6F7I - chains A and B; structure by X-ray diffraction, 2.43 A resolution.

[Chain A (and B)]
Protein: Mucosa-associated lymphoid tissue lymphoma translocation protein 1
From: Homo sapiens
Notes: EC 3.4.22.-; chain B of this document is another copy of the same molecule, construct and numbering; everything in this record applies to it too
Reference sequence: Q9UDY8 (MALT1_HUMAN); residue numbers follow UniProt; this construct covers 329-728
Sequence (404 residues; numbered 325 to 728; the number before each row is that of its first residue):
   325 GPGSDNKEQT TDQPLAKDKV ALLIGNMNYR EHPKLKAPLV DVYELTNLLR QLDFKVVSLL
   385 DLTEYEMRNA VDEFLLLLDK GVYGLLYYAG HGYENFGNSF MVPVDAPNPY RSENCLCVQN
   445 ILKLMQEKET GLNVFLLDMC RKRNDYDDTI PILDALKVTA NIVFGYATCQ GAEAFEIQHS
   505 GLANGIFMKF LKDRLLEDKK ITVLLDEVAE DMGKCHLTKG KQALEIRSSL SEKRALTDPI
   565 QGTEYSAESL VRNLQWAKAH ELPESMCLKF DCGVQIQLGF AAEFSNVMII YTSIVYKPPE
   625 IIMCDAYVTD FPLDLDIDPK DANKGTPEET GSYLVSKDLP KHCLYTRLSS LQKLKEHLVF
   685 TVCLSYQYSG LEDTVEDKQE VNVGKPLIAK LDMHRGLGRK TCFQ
Disordered / not traced: 325-336, 466-481, 495-503, 717-728 (chain B: 325-335, 466-482, 718-728)
Differences from the reference sequence: expression tag (325-328)
Curated features (UniProtKB/Swiss-Prot):
  - motif: Leu-369 to Leu-376 (Nuclear export signal)
  - active site: His-415, Cys-464
  - site: Asp-329, Asn-330 (Breakpoint for translocation to form BIRC2-MALT1)
  - mutagenesis: Cys-464 (C464A: Slight decrease in NF-kappa-B activation), Glu-653 (E653A: Abolishes binding to TRAF6)
Ion coordination: Mg2+ site 1 near Glu-652 (its only coordinating residue here); Mg2+ site 2 near Glu-653 (its only coordinating residue here)
Small-molecule neighbours: CW5 (1-[2-chloranyl-7-[(1S)-1-methoxyethyl]pyrazolo[1,5-a]pyrimidin-6-yl]-3-(5-chloranyl-6-pyrrolidin-1-ylcarbonyl-pyridin-3-yl)urea): Val-344, Ala-345, Leu-346, Lys-379, Val-380, Val-381, Leu-383, Leu-386, Tyr-389, Glu-390, Asn-393, Ala-394, Glu-397, Phe-398, Leu-401, Gln-579, Trp-580, Ala-583, Gln-676, Ile-712, Ala-713, Leu-715, Asp-716

[How chain A and chain B interact]
Contacting residue pairs (30):
  Lys-524(A) with Asp-530(B), salt bridge; Glu-534(B), salt bridge
  Thr-526(A) with Asp-530(B), hydrogen bond
  Asp-530(A) with Lys-524(B), salt bridge; Thr-526(B), hydrogen bond; Val-527(B)
  Ala-533(A) with Leu-554(B); Ser-555(B)
  Glu-534(A) with Lys-524(B), salt bridge; Ser-555(B); Glu-556(B); Lys-557(B)
  Gly-537(A) with Ser-555(B)
  Gly-544(A) with Thr-483(B), hydrogen bond (backbone-backbone)
  Gln-546(A) with Thr-483(B); Ala-484(B), hydrogen bond (side chain-backbone); Ser-553(B), hydrogen bond
  Leu-548(A) with Ser-552(B); Ser-553(B)
  Glu-549(A) with Arg-551(B); Ser-552(B)
  Ile-550(A) with Ile-550(B); Arg-551(B); Ser-552(B), hydrogen bond (backbone-backbone)
  Arg-551(A) with Ile-550(B); Arg-551(B)
  Ser-552(A) with Glu-549(B); Ile-550(B), hydrogen bond (backbone-backbone)
  Ser-555(A) with Glu-534(B); Gly-537(B)
Also at the interface, not in a pair above, chain A (20 interface residues in all): Val-527, Lys-545, Ser-553, Leu-554, Glu-556, Lys-557
Also at the interface, not in a pair above, chain B (22 interface residues in all): Gln-450, Asn-485, Ile-486, Ala-533, Leu-548

[Summary]
Chain A and chain B form an interface of 20 and 22 residues respectively, with 7 hydrogen bonds and 4 salt
bridges. Polar pairs include Lys-524(A)/Asp-530(B), Lys-524(A)/Glu-534(B) and Thr-526(A)/Asp-530(B). Chain A
binds compound CW5.
Chain A and chain B are both Mucosa-associated lymphoid tissue lymphoma translocation protein 1 (Homo
sapiens); the structure, human MALT1(329-728) IN COMPLEX WITH MLT-747, was determined by X-ray diffraction
together with 6H4A from the same study.
